PDB entry 6EJL | X-ray diffraction, 2.38 A resolution | chains A and C of the 4 polymer chains in the assembly

[Chain A]
Name: 14-3-3 protein zeta/delta
From: Homo sapiens
Reference sequence: P63104 (1433Z_HUMAN); numbering as in UniProt (aligned over 1-230)
Chain sequence (233 residues; row label = number of the first residue in the row; numbers below 1 keep their minus sign (Gly-2 is residue -2)):
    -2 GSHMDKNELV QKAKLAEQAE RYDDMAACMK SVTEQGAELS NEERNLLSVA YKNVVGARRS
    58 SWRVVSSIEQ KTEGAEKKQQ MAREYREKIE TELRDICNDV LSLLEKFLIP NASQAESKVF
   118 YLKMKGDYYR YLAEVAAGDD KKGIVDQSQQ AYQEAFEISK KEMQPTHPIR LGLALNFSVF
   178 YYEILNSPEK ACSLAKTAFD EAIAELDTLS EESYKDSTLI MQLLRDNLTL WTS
Not modelled in the structure: -2 to 0, 70-71, 134-136
Sequence notes: expression tag (-2 to 0)

[Chain C]
Name: Mitogen-activated protein kinase kinase kinase 5
Notes: EC 2.7.11.25
Reference sequence: Q99683 (M3K5_HUMAN); residue numbers follow UniProt; this construct covers 963-970
Chain sequence (8 residues; row label = number of the first residue in the row):
   963 RSISLPVP
Not modelled in the structure: 963, 970
Modified positions: Ser966 (phosphoserine; SEP)
Curated features (UniProtKB/Swiss-Prot):
  - modified residue: Ser966 (Phosphoserine)
  - mutagenesis: Ser966 (S966A: Enhanced induction of apoptosis, increased kinase activity, and loss of YWHAG binding)

[How chain A and chain C interact]
Residue-residue contacts (22; chain A residue first):
  Val46(A) with Val969(C), hydrophobic
  Lys49(A) with Ser966(C); Leu967(C); Val969(C)
  Asn50(A) with Val969(C)
  Arg56(A) with Ser966(C)
  Lys120(A) with Leu967(C)
  Arg127(A) with Ser966(C)
  Tyr128(A) with Ser966(C)
  Leu172(A) with Ile965(C); Ser966(C); Leu967(C)
  Asn173(A) with Ser966(C); Leu967(C), hydrogen bond (side chain-backbone)
  Val176(A) with Ile965(C)
  Tyr179(A) with Ser964(C)
  Glu180(A) with Ser964(C), hydrogen bond
  Ile217(A) with Leu967(C), hydrophobic
  Leu220(A) with Pro968(C)
  Asn224(A) with Ser964(C); Ile965(C), hydrogen bond (side chain-backbone)
  Trp228(A) with Ser964(C), hydrogen bond
Other interface residues (no listed pair), chain A (20 interface residues in all): Glu131, Gly169, Asp223, Leu227

[Summary]
20 residues of chain A face 6 of chain C across their interface; the contacts include 4 hydrogen bonds. Polar
pairs include Asn173(A)-Leu967(C), Glu180(A)-Ser964(C) and Asn224(A)-Ile965(C). Curated annotation (UniProt)
lists one mutagenesis site on chain C.
Chain A is 14-3-3 protein zeta/delta (Homo sapiens) and chain C is Mitogen-activated protein kinase kinase
kinase 5; the structure, Structure of 14-3-3 zeta in complex with ASK1 14-3-3 binding motif, was determined by
X-ray diffraction.
